7P37 - chains A and D of the 12 polymer chains in the assembly; structure by electron microscopy, 2.96 A resolution.

Chain A (and D):
Protein: Transcriptional repressor NrdR
Source organism: Streptomyces coelicolor A3(2)
Notes: chain D of this document is another copy of the same molecule, construct and numbering; everything in this record applies to it too
UniProt: O69980 (NRDR_STRCO); residues 1-182 here = UniProt positions 1-182
Amino-acid sequence (195 residues; numbered 1 to 195; the number before each row is that of its first residue):
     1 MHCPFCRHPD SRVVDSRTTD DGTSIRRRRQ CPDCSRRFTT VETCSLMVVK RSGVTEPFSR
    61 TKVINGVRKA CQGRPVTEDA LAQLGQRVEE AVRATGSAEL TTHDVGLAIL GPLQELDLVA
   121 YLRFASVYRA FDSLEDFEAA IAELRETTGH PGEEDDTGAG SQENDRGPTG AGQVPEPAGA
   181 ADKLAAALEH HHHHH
Unresolved in the structure: 148-195
Construct notes: expression tag (183-195)
Ion coordination: Zn2+: C3, C6, C31, C34
Ligand contacts:
  - ATP (adenosine-5'-triphosphate), molecule 1: V48, K50, R51, E56, P57, F58, S59, K62, V63, T102, V105, I109, Y128
  - ATP, molecule 2: K50, E56, K62, G66, K69, A70, F124, Y128
  - ATP, molecule 3: K69, Q72, V127
UniProt features mapped onto this chain:
  - zinc finger: C3 to C34
  - mutagenesis: C3 (C3A: 7-fold reduction in the amount of zinc bound. No binding to nrdABS and nrdRJ promoters), K50 to R51 (Loss of ATP/dATP binding. Weak binding to nrdABS and nrdRJ promoters)
Reported in the primary citation:
  - binding site for ATP: K50, R51, E56, K62, K69, Q72, Y128
  - conformationally variable residues (side-chain flip): Y128

Chain A / chain D interface:
Contacting residue pairs (47):
  M1(A) - G22(D)
  M1(A) - T23(D)
  M1(A) - I25(D)  hydrophobic
  M1(A) - C44(D)  hydrophobic
  H2(A) - G22(D)  hydrogen bond (backbone-backbone)
  P4(A) - C44(D)  hydrophobic
  D21(A) - R7(D)  hydrogen bond (backbone-side chain)
  G22(A) - M1(D)
  G22(A) - H2(D)  hydrogen bond (backbone-backbone)
  T23(A) - M1(D)
  I25(A) - M1(D)  hydrophobic
  I25(A) - R29(D)
  R27(A) - R29(D)
  R27(A) - E42(D)  salt bridge
  R29(A) - I25(D)
  R29(A) - R27(D)
  R29(A) - E42(D)  salt bridge
  T39(A) - C44(D)
  T40(A) - E42(D)  hydrogen bond
  T40(A) - T43(D)
  T40(A) - C44(D)
  V41(A) - V41(D)
  V41(A) - E42(D)
  V41(A) - T43(D)  hydrogen bond (backbone-backbone)
  V41(A) - M47(D)  hydrophobic
  E42(A) - M1(D)
  E42(A) - R27(D)  salt bridge
  E42(A) - R29(D)  salt bridge
  E42(A) - T40(D)  hydrogen bond
  E42(A) - V41(D)
  E42(A) - E42(D)
  T43(A) - T40(D)
  T43(A) - V41(D)  hydrogen bond (backbone-backbone)
  C44(A) - M1(D)  hydrophobic
  C44(A) - T39(D)
  C44(A) - T40(D)
  R60(A) - F5(D)
  Q86(A) - F5(D)
  Q86(A) - R36(D)  hydrogen bond
  E89(A) - F5(D)
  E90(A) - F5(D)
  E90(A) - R36(D)  salt bridge
  E90(A) - R37(D)
  R93(A) - P4(D)
  R93(A) - T39(D)
  G96(A) - R26(D)  hydrogen bond (backbone-side chain)
  G96(A) - T39(D)
Interface residues without a listed pair, chain A (26 interface residues in all): R7, T18, S24, F38, R87
Interface residues without a listed pair, chain D (22 interface residues in all): D21, F38

Overview:
The interface between chain A and chain D involves 26 residues on one side and 22 on the other; the contacts
include 9 hydrogen bonds and 5 salt bridges. Polar pairs include R27(A)-E42(D), R29(A)-E42(D) and
E90(A)-R36(D). From the paper: a binding site for ATP at K50(A), R51(A) and E56(A) among others;
conformational variability at Y128(A).
Chain A and chain D are both Transcriptional repressor NrdR (Streptomyces coelicolor A3(2)); the structure,
Streptomyces coelicolor ATP-loaded NrdR, was determined by electron microscopy, deposited together with 7P3F
and 7P3Q.
